4OGV - chain A; structure by X-ray diffraction, 2.20 A resolution.

Chain A:
Molecule: E3 ubiquitin-protein ligase Mdm2
Source organism: Homo sapiens
Notes: EC 6.3.2.-
UniProtKB: Q00987 (MDM2_HUMAN); residue numbers follow UniProt; this construct covers 17-111
Amino-acid sequence (95 residues; numbered 17 to 111; the number before each row is that of its first residue):
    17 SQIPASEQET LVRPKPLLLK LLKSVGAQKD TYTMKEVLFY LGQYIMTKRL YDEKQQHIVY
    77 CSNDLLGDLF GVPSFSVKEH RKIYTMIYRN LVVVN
Unresolved in the structure: 17, 69-72, 111
Curated features (UniProtKB/Swiss-Prot):
  - mutagenesis: Gly-58 (G58A: No effect on its ability to induce apoptosis)
Small-molecule neighbours: 2U7 ([(2S,5R,6R)-4-[(2S)-1-(tert-butylsulfonyl)butan-2-yl]-6-(3-chlorophenyl)-5-(4-chlorophenyl)-3-oxomorpholin-2-yl]acetic acid): Gln-24, Leu-54, Leu-57, Gly-58, Ile-61, Met-62, Tyr-67, Phe-86, Phe-91, Val-93, Lys-94, His-96, Ile-99, Tyr-100, Ile-103

In short:
Chain A binds compound 2U7. Curated annotation (UniProt) lists one mutagenesis site.
Chain A is E3 ubiquitin-protein ligase Mdm2 (Homo sapiens); the structure, Co-Crystal Structure of MDM2 with
Inhibitor Compound 49, was determined by X-ray diffraction together with 4OCC, 4ODE, 4ODF, 4OGN and 4OGT from
the same study.
